PDB entry 7MD3 | electron microscopy, 3.30 A resolution | chains F and G of the 8 polymer chains in the assembly

# Chain F
Molecule: ATP synthase subunit beta
Source organism: Saccharomyces cerevisiae
Notes: EC 7.1.2.2
UniProtKB: A0A6A5PX46 (A0A6A5PX46_YEASX); residues 1-478 here correspond to UniProt positions 34-511 (UniProt number = residue number + 33)
Sequence (478 residues; row label = number of the first residue in the row):
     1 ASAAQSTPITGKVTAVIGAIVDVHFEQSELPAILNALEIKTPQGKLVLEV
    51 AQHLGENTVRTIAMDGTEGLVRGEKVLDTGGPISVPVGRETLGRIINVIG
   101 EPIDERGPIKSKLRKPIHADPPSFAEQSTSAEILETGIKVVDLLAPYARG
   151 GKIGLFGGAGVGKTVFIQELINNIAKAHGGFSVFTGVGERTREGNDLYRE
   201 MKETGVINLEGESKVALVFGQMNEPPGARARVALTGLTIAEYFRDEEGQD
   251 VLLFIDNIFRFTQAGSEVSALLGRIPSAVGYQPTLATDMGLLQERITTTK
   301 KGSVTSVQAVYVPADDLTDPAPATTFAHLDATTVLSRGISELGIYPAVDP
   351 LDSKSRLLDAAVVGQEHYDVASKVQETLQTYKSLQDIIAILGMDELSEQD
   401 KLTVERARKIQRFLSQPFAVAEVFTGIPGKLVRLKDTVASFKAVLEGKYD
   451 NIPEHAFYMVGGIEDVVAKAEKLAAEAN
Unresolved in the structure: 1-7, 477-478
Small-molecule neighbours:
  - ATP: Ser355, Arg356, Leu358, Tyr368
  - Apoptolidin A (ZH7; (3E,5E,7E,9R,10R,11E,13E,17S,18S,20S)-18-methoxy-20-[(R)-[(2R,3R,4S,5R,6R)-6-[(2R)-3-methoxy-2-[(2R,4S,5S,6S)-5-[(2S,4R,5R,6R)-4-methoxy-6-methyl-5-oxidanyl-oxan-2-yl]oxy-4,6-dimethyl-4-oxidanyl-oxan-2-yl]oxy-propyl]-3,5-dimethyl-2,4-bis(oxidanyl)oxan-2-yl]-oxidanyl-methyl]-10-[(2R,3S,4S,5R,6S)-5-methoxy-6-methyl-3,4-bis(oxidanyl)oxan-2-yl]oxy-3,5,7,9,13-pentamethyl-17-oxidanyl-1-oxacycloicosa-3,5,7,11,13-pentaen-2-one): Asp386, Ile387, Ile390, Leu391
From the paper describing this entry:
  - binding site for Apoptolidin A: Asp386
  - mutagenesis - I390R: abolished binding to apoptolidin A and ammocidin A

# Chain G
Molecule: ATP synthase subunit gamma
Source organism: Saccharomyces cerevisiae
UniProtKB: A0A6A5Q493 (A0A6A5Q493_YEASX); residues 1-278 here correspond to UniProt positions 34-311 (UniProt number = residue number + 33)
Sequence (278 residues; numbered 1 to 278; the number before each row is that of its first residue):
     1 ATLKEVEMRLKSIKNIEKITKTMKIVASTRLSKAEKAKISAKKMDEAEQL
    51 FYKNAETKNLDVEATETGAPKELIVAITSDKGLCGSIHSQLAKAVRRHLN
   101 DQPNADIVTIGDKIKMQLLRTHPNNIKLSINGIGKDAPTFQESALIADKL
   151 LSVMKAGTYPKISIFYNDPVSSLSFEPSEKPIFNAKTIEQSPSFGKFEID
   201 TDANVPRDLFEYTLANQMLTAMAQGYAAEISARRNAMDNASKNAGDMINR
   251 YSILYNRTRQAVITNELVDIITGASSLG
Unresolved in the structure: 57-72, 100-106, 184-203, 276-278
Small-molecule neighbours: Apoptolidin A (ZH7; (3E,5E,7E,9R,10R,11E,13E,17S,18S,20S)-18-methoxy-20-[(R)-[(2R,3R,4S,5R,6R)-6-[(2R)-3-methoxy-2-[(2R,4S,5S,6S)-5-[(2S,4R,5R,6R)-4-methoxy-6-methyl-5-oxidanyl-oxan-2-yl]oxy-4,6-dimethyl-4-oxidanyl-oxan-2-yl]oxy-propyl]-3,5-dimethyl-2,4-bis(oxidanyl)oxan-2-yl]-oxidanyl-methyl]-10-[(2R,3S,4S,5R,6S)-5-methoxy-6-methyl-3,4-bis(oxidanyl)oxan-2-yl]oxy-3,5,7,9,13-pentamethyl-17-oxidanyl-1-oxacycloicosa-3,5,7,11,13-pentaen-2-one): Ile16, Ile19, Thr20, Thr22, Met23, Val26, Arg30, Asp80, Lys81, Gly82, Leu83, Arg233

# How chain F and chain G interact
Pairs across the interface - 8 pairs, chain F then chain G:
  Pro276(F) with Thr272(G)
  Ala389(F) with Asn243(G), hydrogen bond (backbone-side chain); Met247(G), hydrophobic
  Ile390(F) with Ala240(G); Asn243(G); Ala244(G), hydrophobic
  Asp394(F) with Gly85(G); Ser86(G)
Other interface residues (no listed pair), chain F (7 interface residues in all): Val279, Asp386, Leu391
Other interface residues (no listed pair), chain G (13 interface residues in all): Arg9, Ile16, Leu83, Met237, Asn265, Val268

# In short
Chain F and chain G form an interface of 7 and 13 residues respectively; the contacts include 1 hydrogen bond.
Its one hydrogen-bonded contact is Ala389(F)-Asn243(G). From the paper: a binding site for Apoptolidin A at
Asp386(F); I390R of chain F abolishes binding to apoptolidin A and ammocidin A.
Chain F is ATP synthase subunit beta and chain G is ATP synthase subunit gamma, both from Saccharomyces
cerevisiae; the structure, The F1 region of apoptolidin-bound Saccharomyces cerevisiae ATP synthase, was
determined by electron microscopy (same publication as 7MD2).
